9N5B - chains R and B of the 13 polymer chains in the assembly; structure by X-ray diffraction, 3.10 A resolution.

Chain R:
Molecule: 9-nt RNA strand
Sequence (9 nucleotides; numbered 1 to 9; the number before each row is that of its first residue):
     1 AUCGAGAGG
Bound ions: Mg2+: G9 (shared with 2 residues of chain A)

Chain B:
Protein: DNA-directed RNA polymerase II subunit RPB2
Organism: Saccharomyces cerevisiae S288C
Notes: EC 2.7.7.6
UniProt: P08518 (RPB2_YEAST); residue numbers follow UniProt; this construct covers 1-1224
Amino-acid sequence (1224 residues; numbered 1 to 1224; the number before each row is that of its first residue):
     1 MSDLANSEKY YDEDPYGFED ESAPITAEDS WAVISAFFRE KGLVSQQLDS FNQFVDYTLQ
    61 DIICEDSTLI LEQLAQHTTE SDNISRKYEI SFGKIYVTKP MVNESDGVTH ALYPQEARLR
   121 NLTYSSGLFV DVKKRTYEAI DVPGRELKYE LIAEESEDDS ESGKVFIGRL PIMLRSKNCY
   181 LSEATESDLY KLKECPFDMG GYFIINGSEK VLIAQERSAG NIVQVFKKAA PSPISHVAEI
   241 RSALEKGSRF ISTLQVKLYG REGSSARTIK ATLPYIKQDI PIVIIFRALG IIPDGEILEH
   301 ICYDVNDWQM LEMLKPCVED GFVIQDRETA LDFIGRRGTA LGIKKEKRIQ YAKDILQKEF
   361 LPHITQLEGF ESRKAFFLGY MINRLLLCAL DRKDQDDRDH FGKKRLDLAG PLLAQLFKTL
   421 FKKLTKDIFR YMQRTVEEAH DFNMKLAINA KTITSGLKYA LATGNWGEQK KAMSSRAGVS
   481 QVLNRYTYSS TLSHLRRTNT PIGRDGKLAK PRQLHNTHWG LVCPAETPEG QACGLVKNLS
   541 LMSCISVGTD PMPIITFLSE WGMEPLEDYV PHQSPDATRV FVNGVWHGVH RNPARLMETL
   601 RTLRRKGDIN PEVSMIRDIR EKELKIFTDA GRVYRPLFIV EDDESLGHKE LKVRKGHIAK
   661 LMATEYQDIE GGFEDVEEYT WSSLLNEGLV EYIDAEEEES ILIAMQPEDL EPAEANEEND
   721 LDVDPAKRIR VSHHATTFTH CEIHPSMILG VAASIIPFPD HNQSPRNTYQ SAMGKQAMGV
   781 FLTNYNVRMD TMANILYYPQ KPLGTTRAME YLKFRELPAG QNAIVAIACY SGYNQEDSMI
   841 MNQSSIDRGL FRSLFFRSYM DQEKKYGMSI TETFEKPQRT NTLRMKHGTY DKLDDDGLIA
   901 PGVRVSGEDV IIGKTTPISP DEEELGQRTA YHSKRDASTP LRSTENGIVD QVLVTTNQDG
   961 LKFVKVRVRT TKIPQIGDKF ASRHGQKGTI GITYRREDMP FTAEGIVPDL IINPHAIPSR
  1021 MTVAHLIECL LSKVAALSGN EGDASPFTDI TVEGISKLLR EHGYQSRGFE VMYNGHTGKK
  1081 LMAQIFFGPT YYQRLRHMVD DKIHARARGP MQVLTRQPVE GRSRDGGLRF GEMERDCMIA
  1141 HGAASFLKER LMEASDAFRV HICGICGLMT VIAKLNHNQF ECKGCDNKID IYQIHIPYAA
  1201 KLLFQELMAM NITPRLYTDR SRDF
Unresolved in the structure: 1-19, 74-85, 139-161, 338-344, 439-445, 503-508, 644-646, 669-675, 715-720, 920-929, 1222-1224
Bound ions: Zn2+: Cys1163, Cys1166, Cys1182

Interface between chain R and chain B:
Contacting residue pairs (10; chain R residue first):
  A5(R) with Gly478(B), sugar contact; Gln481(B), hydrogen bond to the phosphate
  G6(R) with Gln481(B), phosphate contact
  A7(R) with Gln776(B), hydrogen bond to the phosphate; His1097(B), sugar contact
  G8(R) with Gln776(B), sugar contact; Lys979(B), hydrogen bond to the phosphate; His1097(B), sugar contact
  G9(R) with Lys979(B), salt bridge to the phosphate; Lys987(B), salt bridge to the phosphate
Also at the interface, not in a pair above, chain R (6 interface residues in all): G4
Also at the interface, not in a pair above, chain B (7 interface residues in all): Pro528

In short:
6 residues of chain R and 7 residues of chain B are in contact; the contacts include 3 hydrogen bonds and 2
salt bridges. Polar pairs include A5(R)-Gln481(B), A7(R)-Gln776(B) and G8(R)-Lys979(B). Cys1163(B), Cys1166(B)
and Cys1182(B) form the Zn2+ site.
Here chain R is a 9-nt RNA strand and chain B is DNA-directed RNA polymerase II subunit RPB2 (Saccharomyces
cerevisiae S288C). Entry 9N5B (RNA polymerase II elongation complex containing 8-oxoG at +1 site, apo form)
was determined by X-ray diffraction (same publication as 9N5C, 9N5D, 9N5E, 9N5F and 9N5G).
